Entry 2WV1 (X-ray diffraction, 2.30 A resolution); this record covers chains A and B.

== Chain A ==
Name: Hemolysin II regulatory protein
Organism: Bacillus cereus
Reference sequence: Q7X506 (Q7X506_BACCE); residue numbers follow UniProt; this construct covers 4-168, 187-201
Amino-acid sequence (202 residues; numbered -1 to 201; 1 number in that range is skipped by the numbering (no residue carries it; nothing is unmodelled there); the number before each row is that of its first residue; numbers below 1 keep their minus sign (Gly-1 is residue -1)):
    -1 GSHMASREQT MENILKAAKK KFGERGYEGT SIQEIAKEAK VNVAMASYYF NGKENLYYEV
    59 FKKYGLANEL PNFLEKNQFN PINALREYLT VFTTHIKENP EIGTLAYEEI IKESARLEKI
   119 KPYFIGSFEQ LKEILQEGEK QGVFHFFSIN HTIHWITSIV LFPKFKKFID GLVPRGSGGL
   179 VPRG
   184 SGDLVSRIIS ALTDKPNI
Disordered / not traced: -1 to 3, 67, 173-182, 199-201
Construct notes: expression tag (-1 to 3); linker (169, 171-182, 184-186)

== Chain B ==
Name: Hemolysin II regulatory protein
Organism: Bacillus cereus
Reference sequence: Q7X506 (Q7X506_BACCE); numbering as in UniProt; present here: 4-168, 187-201
Amino-acid sequence (202 residues; numbered -1 to 201; 1 number in that range is skipped by the numbering (no residue carries it; nothing is unmodelled there); the number before each row is that of its first residue; numbers below 1 keep their minus sign (Gly-1 is residue -1)):
    -1 GSHMASREQT MENILKAAKK KFGERGYEGT SIQEIAKEAK VNVAMASYYF NGKENLYYEV
    59 FKKYGLANEL PNFLEKNQFN PINALREYLT VFTTHIKENP EIGTLAYEEI IKESARLEKI
   119 KPYFIGSFEQ LKEILQEGEK QGVFHFFSIN HTIHWITSIV LFPKFKKFID GLVPRGSGGL
   179 VPRGS
   185 GDLVSRIISA LTDKPNI
Disordered / not traced: -1 to 3, 173-183, 199-201
Construct notes: expression tag (-1 to 3); linker (169, 171-183, 185-186)

== Chain A / chain B interface ==
Pairs across the interface (76):
  Glu22(A) - Lys110(B)
  Arg23(A) - Glu26(B)  salt bridge
  Arg23(A) - Lys110(B)
  Glu26(A) - Arg23(B)  salt bridge
  Thr102(A) - Ile109(B)
  Tyr105(A) - Gly101(B)
  Tyr105(A) - Thr102(B)  hydrogen bond (side chain-backbone)
  Tyr105(A) - Tyr105(B)  hydrogen bond
  Tyr105(A) - Phe160(B)  hydrophobic
  Tyr105(A) - Phe163(B)
  Ile108(A) - Phe160(B)  hydrophobic
  Ile108(A) - Lys162(B)
  Ile108(A) - Phe163(B)  hydrophobic
  Ile109(A) - Thr102(B)
  Ile109(A) - Phe160(B)  hydrophobic
  Ile109(A) - Lys162(B)  hydrogen bond (backbone-side chain)
  Glu111(A) - Lys162(B)  salt bridge
  Lys119(A) - Phe166(B)
  Phe126(A) - Leu170(B)  hydrophobic
  Phe145(A) - Ser193(B)
  Phe145(A) - Ala194(B)  hydrophobic
  Phe145(A) - Asp197(B)
  Asn148(A) - Lys164(B)  hydrogen bond
  Asn148(A) - Ile167(B)
  Asn148(A) - Asp168(B)  hydrogen bond
  Asn148(A) - Val171(B)  hydrogen bond (side chain-backbone)
  Asn148(A) - Arg190(B)
  His149(A) - Trp153(B)
  His149(A) - Ala194(B)
  Ile151(A) - Ile167(B)  hydrophobic
  His152(A) - Ile157(B)
  His152(A) - Phe163(B)
  His152(A) - Lys164(B)
  His152(A) - Ile167(B)
  Trp153(A) - His149(B)
  Trp153(A) - Trp153(B)  hydrophobic
  Thr155(A) - Phe163(B)
  Thr155(A) - Ile167(B)
  Ser156(A) - His152(B)
  Ser156(A) - Ser156(B)
  Ser156(A) - Phe163(B)
  Ile157(A) - His152(B)
  Leu159(A) - Phe163(B)  hydrophobic
  Phe160(A) - Tyr105(B)
  Phe160(A) - Ile108(B)  hydrophobic
  Phe160(A) - Ile109(B)  hydrophobic
  Phe160(A) - Phe160(B)  hydrophobic
  Phe160(A) - Phe163(B)  hydrophobic
  Lys162(A) - Ile108(B)
  Lys162(A) - Ile109(B)
  Lys162(A) - Glu111(B)  salt bridge
  Phe163(A) - Tyr105(B)  hydrophobic
  Phe163(A) - Ile108(B)  hydrophobic
  Phe163(A) - His152(B)
  Phe163(A) - Thr155(B)
  Phe163(A) - Ser156(B)
  Phe163(A) - Leu159(B)  hydrophobic
  Phe163(A) - Phe160(B)  hydrophobic
  Lys164(A) - Asn148(B)  hydrogen bond
  Lys164(A) - His152(B)
  Phe166(A) - Ile108(B)  hydrophobic
  Phe166(A) - Lys119(B)
  Phe166(A) - Ile123(B)  hydrophobic
  Ile167(A) - Asn148(B)
  Ile167(A) - His152(B)
  Ile167(A) - Thr155(B)
  Asp168(A) - Asn148(B)  hydrogen bond
  Val171(A) - Ile147(B)  hydrophobic
  Val171(A) - Asn148(B)  hydrogen bond (backbone-side chain)
  Val171(A) - Ile151(B)  hydrophobic
  Pro172(A) - Asn148(B)
  Arg190(A) - Asn148(B)  hydrogen bond
  Ser193(A) - Phe145(B)
  Ala194(A) - Phe145(B)  hydrophobic
  Ala194(A) - His149(B)
  Asp197(A) - Phe145(B)
Also at the interface, not in a pair above, chain A (38 interface residues in all): Lys110, Leu115, Ile123, Ile147, Leu170
Also at the interface, not in a pair above, chain B (44 interface residues in all): Glu22, Glu106, Leu115, Phe122, Phe126, Lys130, Phe144, Lys165, Pro172

== Overview ==
38 residues of chain A and 44 residues of chain B are in contact, with 10 hydrogen bonds and 4 salt bridges.
Polar contacts include Arg23(A)-Glu26(B), Glu111(A)-Lys162(B) and Tyr105(A)-Thr102(B).
Both chains are Hemolysin II regulatory protein (Bacillus cereus). Entry 2WV1 (Crystal structure of the hlyiir
mutant protein with residues 169-186 substituted by a linker containing two ...) was determined by X-ray
diffraction, deposited together with 2JK3.
